3MLU - chains L and H of the 3 polymer chains in the assembly; structure by X-ray diffraction, 2.77 A resolution.

[Chain L]
Molecule: Human monoclonal anti-HIV-1 gp120 V3 antibody 2557 Fab light chain
Source organism: Homo sapiens
Notes: antibody fragment or engineered binder
Sequence (218 residues; each row starts with the number of its first residue; note: 1 number in that range is skipped by the numbering (no residue carries it; nothing is unmodelled there); a row labelled like 95A-95F holds insertion residues (95A, then the next letters in order)):
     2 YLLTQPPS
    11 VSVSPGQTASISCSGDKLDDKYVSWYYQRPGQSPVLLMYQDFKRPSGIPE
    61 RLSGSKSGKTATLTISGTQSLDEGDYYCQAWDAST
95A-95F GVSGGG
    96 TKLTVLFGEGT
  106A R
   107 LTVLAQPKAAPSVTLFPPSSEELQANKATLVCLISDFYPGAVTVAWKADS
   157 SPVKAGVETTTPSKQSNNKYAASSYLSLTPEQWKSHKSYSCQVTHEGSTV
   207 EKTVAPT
Disulfides: Cys-23/Cys-88, Cys-138/Cys-197

[Chain H]
Molecule: Human monoclonal anti-HIV-1 gp120 V3 antibody 2557 Fab heavy chain
Source organism: Homo sapiens
Notes: antibody fragment or engineered binder
Sequence (226 residues; numbered 1 to 215 plus 11 insertion-coded residues; the number before each row is that of its first residue; a row labelled like 82A-82C holds insertion residues (82A, then the next letters in order)):
     1 EVQLVESGGEVKQPGQSLKISCKSSGYNFLDSWIGWVRQIPGKGLEWIGI
    51 IY
   52A P
    53 DDSDAHYSPSFEGQVTMSVDKSISTAYLQW
82A-82C TTL
    83 QASDTGKYFCTRLYLFEG
100A-100G AQSSNAF
   101 DLWGQGTMILVSSGTTKGPSVFPLAPSSKSTSGGTAALGCLVKDYFPEPV
   151 TVSWNSGALTSGVHTFPAVLQSSGLYSLSSVVTVPSSSLGTQTYICNVNH
   201 KPSNTKVDKKVEPKS
Unresolved in the structure: 128-133
Disulfides: Cys-22/Cys-92, Cys-140/Cys-196

[Chain L / chain H interface]
Pairs across the interface (67):
  Tyr-32(L) with Ser-100C(H); Ser-100D(H)
  Ser-34(L) with Ala-100F(H)
  Tyr-36(L) with Ala-100F(H); Phe-100G(H), hydrogen bond (side chain-backbone)
  Gln-38(L) with Gln-39(H), hydrogen bond
  Gly-41(L) with Lys-89(H), hydrogen bond (backbone-side chain)
  Ser-43(L) with Phe-91(H); Gly-104(H), hydrogen bond (side chain-backbone); Gln-105(H)
  Pro-44(L) with Trp-103(H)
  Leu-46(L) with Phe-98(H), hydrophobic; Ala-100F(H), hydrophobic; Phe-100G(H)
  Tyr-49(L) with Phe-98(H); Ser-100D(H); Ala-100F(H), hydrophobic
  Gln-50(L) with Gln-100B(H); Ser-100D(H), hydrogen bond
  Lys-53(L) with Gly-100(H)
  Tyr-87(L) with Leu-45(H)
  Gln-89(L) with Phe-100G(H)
  Trp-91(L) with Ile-50(H), hydrophobic; Leu-95(H), hydrophobic
  Thr-96(L) with His-58(H)
  Leu-98(L) with Trp-47(H); His-58(H), hydrogen bond (backbone-side chain)
  Thr-99(L) with Trp-47(H); Pro-61(H)
  Val-100(L) with Trp-47(H)
  Phe-102(L) with Val-37(H), hydrophobic; Leu-45(H); Trp-47(H), hydrophobic
  Glu-104(L) with Gly-44(H)
  Phe-122(L) with Leu-124(H); Ala-125(H); Ala-137(H)
  Ser-125(L) with Phe-122(H); Pro-123(H)
  Glu-127(L) with Phe-122(H); Pro-123(H)
  Glu-128(L) with Phe-122(H); Leu-141(H); Lys-143(H)
  Lys-133(L) with Asp-144(H), salt bridge
  Thr-135(L) with Leu-141(H); Lys-143(H), hydrogen bond
  Val-137(L) with Ser-179(H)
  Leu-139(L) with Phe-166(H), hydrophobic; Val-181(H), hydrophobic
  Glu-164(L) with Val-169(H); Leu-170(H); Gln-171(H); Ser-172(H), hydrogen bond
  Thr-165(L) with Val-169(H)
  Thr-166(L) with Pro-167(H); Ala-168(H); Val-169(H)
  Ser-169(L) with Pro-167(H)
  Gln-171(L) with His-164(H)
  Ala-177(L) with His-164(H)
  Ala-178(L) with Phe-166(H)
  Ser-179(L) with Pro-167(H)
  Tyr-181(L) with Val-169(H), hydrophobic; Ser-177(H); Leu-178(H); Ser-179(H), hydrogen bond
Also at the interface, not in a pair above, chain L (44 interface residues in all): Gln-42, Lys-97, Gly-103, Thr-120, Ile-140, Ser-141, Thr-213
Also at the interface, not in a pair above, chain H (47 interface residues in all): Lys-43, Glu-46, Ala-100A, Asn-100E, Asp-101, Lys-214

[In short]
44 residues of chain L and 47 residues of chain H are in contact, with 9 hydrogen bonds and 1 salt bridge.
Polar pairs include Lys-133(L)/Asp-144(H), Tyr-36(L)/Phe-100G(H) and Gln-38(L)/Gln-39(H).
Chain L is Human monoclonal anti-HIV-1 gp120 V3 antibody 2557 Fab light chain and chain H is Human monoclonal
anti-HIV-1 gp120 V3 antibody 2557 Fab heavy chain, both from Homo sapiens; the structure, Crystal structure of
anti-HIV-1 V3 Fab 2557 in complex with a ZAM18 V3 peptide, was determined by X-ray diffraction (same
publication as 3MLR, 3MLS, 3MLT, 3MLV, 3MLW, 3MLY and 3MLZ).
